Entry 2H3E (X-ray diffraction, 2.30 A resolution); this record covers chains B and D of the 4 polymer chains in the assembly.

== Chain B (and D) ==
Name: Aspartate carbamoyltransferase regulatory chain
Source organism: Escherichia coli
Notes: chain D of this document is another copy of the same molecule, construct and numbering; everything in this record applies to it too
UniProt: P0A7F3 (PYRI_ECOLI); aligned to UniProt positions 1-153 over residues 1-153 (the alignment contains insertions or deletions, so no single offset holds)
Sequence (153 residues; row label = number of the first residue in the row):
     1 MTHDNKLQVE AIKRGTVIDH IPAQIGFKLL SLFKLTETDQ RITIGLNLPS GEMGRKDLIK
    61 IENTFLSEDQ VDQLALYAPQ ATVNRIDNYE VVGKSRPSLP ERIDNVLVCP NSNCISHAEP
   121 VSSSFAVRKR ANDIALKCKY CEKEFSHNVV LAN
Not modelled in the structure: 1-8
Ion coordination: Zn2+: Cys109, Cys114, Cys138, Cys141
Swiss-Prot annotation at these positions:
  - binding site (Zn(2+)): Cys109, Cys114, Cys138, Cys141

== How chain B and chain D interact ==
Residue-residue contacts (40):
  Gln24(B) with Thr36(D), hydrogen bond (side chain-backbone); Glu37(D), hydrogen bond (side chain-backbone); Thr38(D)
  Phe27(B) with Phe27(D), hydrophobic; Leu30(D), hydrophobic; Ser31(D); Thr36(D)
  Leu30(B) with Phe27(D), hydrophobic
  Ser31(B) with Phe27(D)
  Thr36(B) with Gln24(D); Phe27(D); Leu46(D)
  Glu37(B) with Gln24(D)
  Thr38(B) with Gln24(D); Asn47(D), hydrogen bond (backbone-side chain)
  Asp39(B) with Asn47(D); Arg55(D), salt bridge
  Gln40(B) with Asn47(D), hydrogen bond (backbone-side chain)
  Arg41(B) with Leu46(D); Asn47(D); Leu48(D)
  Ile42(B) with Ile44(D); Gly45(D); Leu46(D), hydrogen bond (backbone-backbone)
  Thr43(B) with Ile44(D)
  Ile44(B) with Ile42(D); Thr43(D); Ile44(D), hydrogen bond (backbone-backbone); Leu46(D), hydrophobic
  Gly45(B) with Ile42(D)
  Leu46(B) with Thr36(D); Arg41(D); Ile42(D), hydrogen bond (backbone-backbone); Ile44(D), hydrophobic
  Asn47(B) with Thr38(D); Asp39(D); Gln40(D), hydrogen bond (side chain-backbone); Arg41(D)
  Leu48(B) with Arg41(D)
  Arg55(B) with Asp39(D), salt bridge
Also at the interface, not in a pair above, chain D (19 interface residues in all): Pro49

== Overview ==
18 residues of chain B and 19 residues of chain D are in contact, with 8 hydrogen bonds and 2 salt bridges.
Polar contacts include Asp39(B)-Arg55(D), Gln24(B)-Thr36(D) and Gln24(B)-Glu37(D). Curated annotation
(UniProt) lists 4 Zn2+-binding residues on chain B.
Chain B and chain D are both Aspartate carbamoyltransferase regulatory chain (Escherichia coli); the
structure, Structure of wild-type E. coli Aspartate Transcarbamoylase in the presence of
N-phosphonacetyl-L-isoasparagine at 2.3A resolution, was determined by X-ray diffraction.
